7DEJ - chain A; structure by X-ray diffraction, 2.70 A resolution.

[Chain A]
Name: Oxysterol-binding protein-related protein 3
Organism: Homo sapiens
UniProtKB: Q9H4L5 (OSBL3_HUMAN); aligned to UniProt positions 504-887 over residues 504-887
Sequence (388 residues; numbered 499 to 887; 1 number in that range is skipped by the numbering (no residue carries it; nothing is unmodelled there); the number before each row is that of its first residue):
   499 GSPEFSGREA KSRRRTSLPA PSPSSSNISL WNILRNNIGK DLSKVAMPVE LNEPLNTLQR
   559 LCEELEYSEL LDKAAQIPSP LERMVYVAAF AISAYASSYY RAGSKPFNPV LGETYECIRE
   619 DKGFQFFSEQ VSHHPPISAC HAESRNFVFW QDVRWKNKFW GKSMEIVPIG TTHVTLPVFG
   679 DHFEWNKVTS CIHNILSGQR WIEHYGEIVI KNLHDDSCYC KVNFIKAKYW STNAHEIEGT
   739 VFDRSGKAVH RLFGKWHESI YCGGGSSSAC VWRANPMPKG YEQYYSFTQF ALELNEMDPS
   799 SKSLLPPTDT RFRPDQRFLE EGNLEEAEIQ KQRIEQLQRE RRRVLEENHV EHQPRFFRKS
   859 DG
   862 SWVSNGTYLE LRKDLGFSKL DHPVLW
Disordered / not traced: 499-511
Differences from the reference sequence: expression tag (499-503); engineered mutation Ser515 (Cys in Q9H4L5), Ser520 (Cys in Q9H4L5), Gly860 (Asp861 in Q9H4L5)
From the paper describing this entry:
  - mutagenesis - K603E: abolished growth
  - mutagenesis - K603E: increased expression

[Overview]
From the paper: K603E abolishes growth; K603E increases expression.
Chain A is Oxysterol-binding protein-related protein 3 (Homo sapiens); the structure, Structure of human ORP3
ORD in apo-form, was determined by X-ray diffraction (same publication as 7DEI).
